PDB entry 2A0K | X-ray diffraction, 1.80 A resolution | chains A and B

# Chain A (and B)
Molecule: Nucleoside 2-deoxyribosyltransferase
Organism: Trypanosoma brucei
Notes: EC 2.4.2.6; chain B of this document is another copy of the same molecule, construct and numbering; everything in this record applies to it too
UniProtKB: Q57VC7 (Q57VC7_9TRYP); residues 9-161 here correspond to UniProt positions 1-153 (UniProt number = residue number - 8)
Sequence (161 residues; row label = number of the first residue in the row):
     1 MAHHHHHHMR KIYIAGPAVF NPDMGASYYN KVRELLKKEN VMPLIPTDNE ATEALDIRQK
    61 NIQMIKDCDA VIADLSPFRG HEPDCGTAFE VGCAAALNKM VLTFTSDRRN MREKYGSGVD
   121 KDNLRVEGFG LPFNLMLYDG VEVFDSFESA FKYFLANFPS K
Not modelled in the structure: 1-2, 161
Sequence notes: cloning artifact (1-2); expression tag (3-8); modified residue (9, 24, 42, 64, 100, 111, 136); engineered mutation E53 (Gly45 in Q57VC7), C93 (Tyr85 in Q57VC7), G118 (Glu110 in Q57VC7)
Modified / non-standard residues: Mse1 (selenomethionine); Mse9, Mse24, Mse42, Mse64, Mse100, Mse111, Mse136 (selenomethionine; parent Met)

# Chain A / chain B interface
Pairs across the interface (98):
  F20(A) - L124(B)
  F20(A) - R125(B)  hydrogen bond (backbone-backbone)
  F20(A) - E127(B)
  F20(A) - N134(B)
  N21(A) - L124(B)
  N21(A) - R125(B)
  P22(A) - N123(B)
  Mse24(A) - R125(B)
  T52(A) - F129(B)
  A54(A) - L131(B)  hydrophobic
  A54(A) - L135(B)
  L55(A) - Y138(B)
  L55(A) - D139(B)
  L55(A) - G140(B)
  I57(A) - F129(B)  hydrophobic
  I57(A) - L135(B)  hydrophobic
  R58(A) - A95(B)
  R58(A) - L135(B)
  R58(A) - Mse136(B)  hydrogen bond (side chain-backbone)
  R58(A) - Y138(B)  hydrogen bond (side chain-backbone)
  R58(A) - D139(B)
  N61(A) - Mse136(B)
  R79(A) - E82(B)  salt bridge
  R79(A) - Mse111(B)
  R79(A) - Y115(B)
  R79(A) - D120(B)  salt bridge
  R79(A) - L124(B)  hydrogen bond (side chain-backbone)
  R79(A) - R125(B)  hydrogen bond (side chain-backbone)
  R79(A) - V126(B)
  E82(A) - R79(B)  salt bridge
  E82(A) - C85(B)
  P83(A) - C85(B)  hydrogen bond (backbone-side chain)
  D84(A) - C85(B)
  D84(A) - N134(B)  hydrogen bond
  C85(A) - E82(B)
  C85(A) - P83(B)  hydrogen bond (side chain-backbone)
  C85(A) - D84(B)
  C85(A) - C85(B)
  C85(A) - A88(B)
  C85(A) - N134(B)
  C85(A) - L137(B)  hydrophobic
  G86(A) - N134(B)
  A88(A) - C85(B)
  A88(A) - F89(B)
  F89(A) - A88(B)
  F89(A) - V91(B)
  F89(A) - G92(B)
  F89(A) - A95(B)  hydrophobic
  F89(A) - Mse136(B)
  F89(A) - L137(B)  hydrophobic
  E90(A) - Mse136(B)
  V91(A) - F89(B)  hydrophobic
  G92(A) - F89(B)
  G92(A) - G92(B)
  G92(A) - C93(B)  hydrogen bond (backbone-side chain)
  C93(A) - G92(B)  hydrogen bond (side chain-backbone)
  C93(A) - C93(B)
  C93(A) - A96(B)
  A95(A) - R58(B)
  A95(A) - F89(B)  hydrophobic
  A96(A) - C93(B)
  A96(A) - A96(B)  hydrophobic
  A96(A) - L97(B)  hydrophobic
  L97(A) - A96(B)  hydrophobic
  Mse111(A) - R79(B)
  Y115(A) - R79(B)
  D120(A) - R79(B)  salt bridge
  N123(A) - P22(B)
  L124(A) - F20(B)
  L124(A) - R79(B)
  R125(A) - V19(B)  hydrogen bond (side chain-backbone)
  R125(A) - F20(B)  hydrogen bond (backbone-backbone)
  R125(A) - N21(B)
  R125(A) - Mse24(B)
  R125(A) - R79(B)  hydrogen bond (backbone-side chain)
  V126(A) - R79(B)
  E127(A) - F20(B)
  F129(A) - T52(B)
  F129(A) - I57(B)  hydrophobic
  L131(A) - A54(B)  hydrophobic
  N134(A) - F20(B)
  N134(A) - D84(B)
  N134(A) - C85(B)
  N134(A) - G86(B)
  L135(A) - A54(B)
  L135(A) - I57(B)  hydrophobic
  L135(A) - R58(B)
  Mse136(A) - R58(B)  hydrogen bond (backbone-side chain)
  Mse136(A) - N61(B)
  Mse136(A) - F89(B)
  Mse136(A) - E90(B)
  L137(A) - C85(B)  hydrophobic
  L137(A) - F89(B)  hydrophobic
  Y138(A) - L55(B)
  Y138(A) - R58(B)  hydrogen bond (backbone-side chain)
  D139(A) - L55(B)
  D139(A) - R58(B)
  G140(A) - L55(B)
Interface residues without a listed pair, chain A (45 interface residues in all): V19, I62, F78
Interface residues without a listed pair, chain B (45 interface residues in all): I62, F78

# In short
The chain A/chain B interface involves 45 residues from each chain; the contacts include 15 hydrogen bonds and
4 salt bridges. Among the polar pairs are R79(A)-E82(B), R79(A)-D120(B) and R58(A)-Mse136(B).
Both chains are Nucleoside 2-deoxyribosyltransferase (Trypanosoma brucei). Entry 2A0K (Crystal structure of
Nucleoside 2-deoxyribosyltransferase from Trypanosoma brucei at 1.8 A resolution) was determined by X-ray
diffraction together with 2F64, 2F67 and 2F2T from the same study.
